PDB entry 8AGC | electron microscopy, 3.10 A resolution | chains F and G of the 9 polymer chains in the assembly

Chain F:
Molecule: Dolichyl-diphosphooligosaccharide--protein glycosyltransferase subunit 2
Source organism: Saccharomyces cerevisiae
UniProt: A0A6V8S2Y6 (A0A6V8S2Y6_YEASX); residues 0-282 here correspond to UniProt positions 1-283 (UniProt number = residue number + 1)
Amino-acid sequence (283 residues; each row starts with the number of its first residue; numbering starts at 0):
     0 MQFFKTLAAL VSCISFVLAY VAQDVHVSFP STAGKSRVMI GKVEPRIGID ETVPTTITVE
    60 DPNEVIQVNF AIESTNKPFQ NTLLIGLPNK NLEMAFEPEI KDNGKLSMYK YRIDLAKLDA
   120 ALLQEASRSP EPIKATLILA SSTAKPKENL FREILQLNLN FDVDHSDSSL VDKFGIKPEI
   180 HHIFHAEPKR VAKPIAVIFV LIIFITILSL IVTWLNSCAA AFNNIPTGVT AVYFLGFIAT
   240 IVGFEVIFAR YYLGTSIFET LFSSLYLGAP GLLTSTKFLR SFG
Unresolved in the structure: 0-24
Ligand contacts: palmitoyl-linoleoyl phosphatidylcholine (CPL; 1-palmitoyl-2-linoleoyl-sn-glycero-3-phosphocholine): Phe-247, Tyr-250, Tyr-251, Gly-253, Thr-254, Ser-255, Ile-256

Chain G:
Molecule: Dolichyl-diphosphooligosaccharide--protein glycosyltransferase subunit WBP1
Source organism: Saccharomyces cerevisiae
UniProt: A0A8H8ULL1 (A0A8H8ULL1_YEASX); numbering as in UniProt (aligned over 1-430)
Amino-acid sequence (430 residues; numbered 1 to 430; the number before each row is that of its first residue):
     1 MRTDWNFFFC ILLQAIFVVG TQTSRTLVLY DQSTEPLEEY SVYLKDLEQR NYKLEYLDIN
    61 STSTTVDLYD KEQRLFDNII VFPTKGGKNL ARQIPVKQLI KFFENEGNIL CMSSPGAVPN
   121 TIRLFLNELG IYPSPKGHVI RDYFSPSSEE LVVSSNHLLN KYVYNARKSE DFVFGESSAA
   181 LLENREQIVP ILNAPRTSFT ESKGKCNSWT SGSQGFLVVG FQNLNNARLV WIGSSDFLKN
   241 KNQDSNQEFA KELLKWTFNE KSVIKSVHAV HSHADGTSYD EEPYKIKDKV IYSVGFSEWN
   301 GEEWLPHIAD DIQFELRQVD PYYRLTLSPS GNDSETQYYT TGEFILPDRH GVFTFLTDYR
   361 KIGLSFTTDK DVKAIRHLAN DEYPRSWEIS NSWVYISAIC GVIVAWIFFV VSFVTTSSVG
   421 KKLETFKKTN
Unresolved in the structure: 1-24, 419-430
Covalently attached groups: N-acetylglucosamine (NAG) linked to Asn-60, Asn-332

Chain F / chain G interface:
Pairs across the interface (78; chain F residue first):
  Phe-78(F) with Tyr-143(G)
  Gln-79(F) with Tyr-143(G); Thr-197(G); Phe-199(G)
  Pro-87(F) with Arg-196(G)
  Asn-90(F) with Leu-159(G); Ser-213(G); Gln-214(G)
  Glu-92(F) with Arg-196(G), salt bridge; Gln-214(G)
  Ala-94(F) with Ser-211(G)
  Ile-137(F) with Phe-144(G), hydrophobic
  Ala-139(F) with Tyr-143(G), hydrophobic; Phe-144(G), hydrophobic
  Ser-140(F) with Tyr-143(G)
  Ser-141(F) with Tyr-143(G)
  Asn-148(F) with Phe-144(G)
  Phe-150(F) with Phe-144(G), hydrophobic; Arg-196(G); Thr-197(G)
  Lys-172(F) with Glu-186(G)
  Phe-173(F) with Arg-185(G); Glu-186(G)
  Ile-175(F) with Gln-313(G)
  Lys-176(F) with Gln-313(G), hydrogen bond (backbone-side chain); Arg-324(G)
  Pro-177(F) with Arg-324(G), hydrogen bond (backbone-side chain)
  Glu-178(F) with Arg-324(G); Thr-326(G), hydrogen bond
  Ile-179(F) with Pro-321(G), hydrophobic; Tyr-322(G); Tyr-323(G); Arg-324(G), hydrogen bond (backbone-backbone)
  His-180(F) with Leu-325(G)
  His-181(F) with Tyr-322(G); Tyr-323(G); Asp-348(G), salt bridge
  Phe-183(F) with Tyr-323(G); Ile-345(G); Leu-346(G); Pro-347(G), hydrophobic; Asp-348(G)
  His-184(F) with Asp-348(G)
  Arg-189(F) with Pro-384(G); Glu-388(G), hydrogen bond (side chain-backbone); Ile-389(G)
  Val-190(F) with Ser-390(G), hydrogen bond (backbone-side chain); Asn-391(G)
  Lys-192(F) with Trp-393(G)
  Ala-195(F) with Ser-390(G); Val-394(G)
  Phe-198(F) with Val-394(G), hydrophobic
  Val-199(F) with Trp-393(G); Ser-397(G)
  Ile-202(F) with Val-394(G); Ser-397(G)
  Ile-206(F) with Gly-401(G)
  Trp-213(F) with Ala-405(G); Phe-408(G), hydrophobic; Phe-409(G), hydrophobic
  Ala-219(F) with Thr-416(G)
  Ala-220(F) with Thr-416(G), hydrogen bond (backbone-side chain)
  Phe-221(F) with Ser-412(G); Thr-415(G); Thr-416(G)
  Asn-223(F) with Thr-415(G), hydrogen bond (backbone-backbone); Ser-417(G)
  Ile-224(F) with Thr-415(G)
  Phe-233(F) with Val-414(G), hydrophobic
  Phe-236(F) with Val-410(G), hydrophobic
  Ile-237(F) with Val-411(G), hydrophobic
  Glu-244(F) with Ile-403(G); Trp-406(G)
  Tyr-251(F) with Arg-385(G), hydrogen bond (backbone-side chain); Ser-386(G); Trp-387(G); Ile-396(G)
  Phe-281(F) with Val-414(G)
Interface residues without a listed pair, chain F (56 interface residues in all): Leu-83, Leu-91, Thr-135, Leu-149, Glu-186, Leu-209, Ile-210, Leu-214, Asn-222, Ile-240, Val-241, Leu-252, Phe-277
Interface residues without a listed pair, chain G (52 interface residues in all): Asn-193, Lys-287, Asp-311, Ala-398, Ile-407

Summary:
56 residues of chain F and 52 residues of chain G are in contact, with 9 hydrogen bonds and 2 salt bridges.
Among the polar pairs are Glu-92(F)/Arg-196(G), His-181(F)/Asp-348(G) and Lys-176(F)/Gln-313(G). Chain F binds
palmitoyl-linoleoyl phosphatidylcholine. Covalently linked N-acetylglucosamine: at Asn-60(G) and Asn-332(G).
Here chain F is Dolichyl-diphosphooligosaccharide--protein glycosyltransferase subunit 2 and chain G is
Dolichyl-diphosphooligosaccharide--protein glycosyltransferase subunit WBP1, both from Saccharomyces
cerevisiae. Entry 8AGC (Structure of yeast oligosaccharylransferase complex with lipid-linked oligosaccharide
and non-acceptor peptide bound) was determined by electron microscopy (same publication as 8AGB and 8AGE).
